8W0F - chains 5 and S of the 14 polymer chains in the assembly; structure by electron microscopy, 2.80 A resolution.

Chain 5:
Molecule: DNA replication licensing factor MCM5
Source organism: Homo sapiens
Notes: EC 3.6.4.12
UniProtKB: P33992 (MCM5_HUMAN); numbering as in UniProt (aligned over 1-734)
Chain sequence (734 residues; each row starts with the number of its first residue):
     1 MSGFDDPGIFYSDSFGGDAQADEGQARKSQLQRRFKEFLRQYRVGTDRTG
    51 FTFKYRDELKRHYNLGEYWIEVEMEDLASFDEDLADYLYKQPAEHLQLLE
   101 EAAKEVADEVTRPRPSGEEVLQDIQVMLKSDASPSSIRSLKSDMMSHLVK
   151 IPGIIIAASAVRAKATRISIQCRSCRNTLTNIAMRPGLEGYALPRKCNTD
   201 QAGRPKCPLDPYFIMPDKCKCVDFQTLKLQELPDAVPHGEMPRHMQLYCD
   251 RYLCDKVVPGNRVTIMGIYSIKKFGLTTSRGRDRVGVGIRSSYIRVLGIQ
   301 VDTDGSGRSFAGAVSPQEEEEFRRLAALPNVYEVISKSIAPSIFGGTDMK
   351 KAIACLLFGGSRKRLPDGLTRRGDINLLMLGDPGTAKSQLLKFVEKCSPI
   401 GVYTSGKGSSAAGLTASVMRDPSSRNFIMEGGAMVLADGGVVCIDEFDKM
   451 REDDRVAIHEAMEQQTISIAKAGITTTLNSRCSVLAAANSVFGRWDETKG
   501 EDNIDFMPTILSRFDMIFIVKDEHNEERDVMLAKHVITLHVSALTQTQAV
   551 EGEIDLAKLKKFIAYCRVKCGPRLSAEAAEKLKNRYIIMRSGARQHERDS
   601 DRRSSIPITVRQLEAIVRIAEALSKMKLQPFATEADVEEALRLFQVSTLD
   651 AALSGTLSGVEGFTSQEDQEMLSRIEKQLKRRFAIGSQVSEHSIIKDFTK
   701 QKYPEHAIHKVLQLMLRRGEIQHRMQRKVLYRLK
Unresolved in the structure: 1, 18-23, 278-281, 304-313, 544-550, 656-734
Ion coordination: Zn2+: Cys172, Cys175, Cys197, Cys207; Mg2+: Ser388 (together with ADP)
Residues lining bound ligands:
  - ADP (adenosine-5'-diphosphate), molecule 1: Ser342, Ile343, Phe344, Asp382, Pro383, Gly384, Thr385, Ala386, Lys387, Ser388, Gln389, Lys392, Leu532, His535, Val536, Leu539
  - ADP, molecule 2: Arg371, Glu463, Gln464, Val610, Arg611, Glu614
Swiss-Prot annotation at these positions:
  - binding site (ADP): Arg371
  - modified residue: Ser2 (N-acetylserine), Ser315 (Phosphoserine), Lys392 (N6-acetyllysine), Lys396 (N6-acetyllysine), Ser605 (Phosphoserine), Lys696 (N6-acetyllysine)
  - natural variant: Thr466 (T466I: In MGORS8)
From the paper describing this entry:
  - binding site for the 47-nt DNA strand: Arg195

Chain S:
Molecule: 47-nt DNA strand
Sequence (47 nucleotides; numbered -48 to -2; the number before each row is that of its first residue; numbers below 1 keep their minus sign (DA-48 is residue -48)):
   -48 AAAAAAAAAAAAAAAAAAAAAAAATTTTTTTTTTTTTTTTTTTTTTT

Chain 5 / chain S interface:
Pairs across the interface (7):
  Arg195(5) with DA-25(S), sugar contact; DT-24(S), phosphate contact
  Lys206(5) with DA-27(S), salt bridge to the phosphate
  Leu209(5) with DA-25(S), base contact
  Asp210(5) with DT-24(S), base contact
  Thr277(5) with DT-22(S), base contact
  Ser423(5) with DT-15(S), phosphate contact
Also at the interface, not in a pair above, chain 5 (9 interface residues in all): Lys196, Arg204, Ser424
Also at the interface, not in a pair above, chain S (8 interface residues in all): DA-28, DA-26, DT-14

Overview:
9 residues of chain 5 and 8 residues of chain S are in contact, with 1 salt bridge. Its one salt-bridged
contact is Lys206(5)-DA-27(S). Ligands of chain 5: ADP. UniProt lists ADP-binding residue Arg371(5) on chain
5. The paper reports a binding site for the 47-nt DNA strand at Arg195(5).
Chain 5 is DNA replication licensing factor MCM5 (Homo sapiens) and chain S is a 47-nt DNA strand; the
structure, Cryo-EM structure of a human MCM2-7 double hexamer on dsDNA, was determined by electron microscopy
together with 8W0E, 8W0G, 8W0I and 9CAQ from the same study.
